Entry 6PUW (electron microscopy, 2.90 A resolution); this record covers chains D and E of the 6 polymer chains in the assembly.

Chain D:
Name: Chimeric Sso7d and HIV-1 integrase
Source organism: Saccharolobus solfataricus (strain ATCC 35092 / DSM 1617 / JCM 11322 / P2)
Reference sequence: chimeric construct of P39476, Q76353: residues -74 to -11 from P39476 (DN7D_SACS2) positions 1-64 (UniProt number = residue number + 75); residues 1-288 from Q76353 positions 1-288 (same numbers)
Chain sequence (383 residues; each row starts with the number of its first residue; numbers below 1 keep their minus sign (Met-94 is residue -94)):
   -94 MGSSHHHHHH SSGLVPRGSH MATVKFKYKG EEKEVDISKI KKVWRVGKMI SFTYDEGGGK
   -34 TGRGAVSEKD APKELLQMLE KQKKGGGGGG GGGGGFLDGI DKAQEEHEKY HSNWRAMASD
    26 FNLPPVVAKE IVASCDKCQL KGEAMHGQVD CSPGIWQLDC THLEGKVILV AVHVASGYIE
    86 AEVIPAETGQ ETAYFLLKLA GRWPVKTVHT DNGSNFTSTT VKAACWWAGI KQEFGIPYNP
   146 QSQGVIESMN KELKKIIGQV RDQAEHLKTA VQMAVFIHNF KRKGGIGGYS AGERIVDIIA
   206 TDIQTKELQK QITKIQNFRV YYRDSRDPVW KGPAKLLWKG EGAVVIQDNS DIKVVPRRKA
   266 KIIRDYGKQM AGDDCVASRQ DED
Not modelled in the structure: -94 to 221, 269-288
Sequence notes: expression tag (-94 to -75); linker (-10 to 0)
Curated features (UniProtKB/Swiss-Prot):
  - modified residue (N6-methyllysine): Lys-70, Lys-68, Lys-14, Lys-12, Lys-11

Chain E:
Molecule: viral DNA non-transferred strand
Sequence (27 nucleotides; row label = number of the first residue in the row):
    15 ACTGCTAGAG ATTTTCCCGC CCACGCT
Not modelled in the structure: 34-41

Interface between chain D and chain E:
Residue-residue contacts - 11 pairs, chain D then chain E:
  Leu242(D) - DA15(E)  base contact
  Trp243(D) - DA15(E)  base contact
  Trp243(D) - DC16(E)  base contact
  Gly245(D) - DC16(E)  base contact
  Glu246(D) - DC16(E)  base contact
  Glu246(D) - DT17(E)  hydrogen bond to the base
  Gly247(D) - DC16(E)  base contact
  Gly247(D) - DT17(E)  sugar contact
  Ala248(D) - DC16(E)  hydrogen bond to the base
  Val250(D) - DA15(E)  sugar contact
  Arg263(D) - DG18(E)  salt bridge to the phosphate
Also at the interface, not in a pair above, chain D (10 interface residues in all): Val259, Pro261

Overview:
10 residues of chain D face 4 of chain E across their interface; the contacts include 2 hydrogen bonds and 1
salt bridge. Polar contacts include Glu246(D)-DT17(E), Ala248(D)-DC16(E) and Arg263(D)-DG18(E).
Chain D is Chimeric Sso7d and HIV-1 integrase (Saccharolobus solfataricus (strain ATCC 35092 / DSM 1617 / JCM
11322 / P2)) and chain E is viral DNA non-transferred strand; the structure, Structure of HIV cleaved synaptic
complex (CSC) intasome bound with magnesium and Bictegravir (BIC), was determined by electron microscopy
together with 6PUT, 6PUY, 6PUZ and 6V3K from the same study.
